PDB entry 5D4E | X-ray diffraction, 3.08 A resolution | chains C and G of the 8 polymer chains in the assembly

# Chain C
Name: DNA-directed RNA polymerase subunit beta
From: Thermus thermophilus (strain HB8 / ATCC 27634 / DSM 579)
Notes: EC 2.7.7.6
UniProt: Q8RQE9 (RPOB_THET8); residues 1-1119 here = UniProt positions 1-1119
Amino-acid sequence (1119 residues; numbered 1 to 1119; the number before each row is that of its first residue):
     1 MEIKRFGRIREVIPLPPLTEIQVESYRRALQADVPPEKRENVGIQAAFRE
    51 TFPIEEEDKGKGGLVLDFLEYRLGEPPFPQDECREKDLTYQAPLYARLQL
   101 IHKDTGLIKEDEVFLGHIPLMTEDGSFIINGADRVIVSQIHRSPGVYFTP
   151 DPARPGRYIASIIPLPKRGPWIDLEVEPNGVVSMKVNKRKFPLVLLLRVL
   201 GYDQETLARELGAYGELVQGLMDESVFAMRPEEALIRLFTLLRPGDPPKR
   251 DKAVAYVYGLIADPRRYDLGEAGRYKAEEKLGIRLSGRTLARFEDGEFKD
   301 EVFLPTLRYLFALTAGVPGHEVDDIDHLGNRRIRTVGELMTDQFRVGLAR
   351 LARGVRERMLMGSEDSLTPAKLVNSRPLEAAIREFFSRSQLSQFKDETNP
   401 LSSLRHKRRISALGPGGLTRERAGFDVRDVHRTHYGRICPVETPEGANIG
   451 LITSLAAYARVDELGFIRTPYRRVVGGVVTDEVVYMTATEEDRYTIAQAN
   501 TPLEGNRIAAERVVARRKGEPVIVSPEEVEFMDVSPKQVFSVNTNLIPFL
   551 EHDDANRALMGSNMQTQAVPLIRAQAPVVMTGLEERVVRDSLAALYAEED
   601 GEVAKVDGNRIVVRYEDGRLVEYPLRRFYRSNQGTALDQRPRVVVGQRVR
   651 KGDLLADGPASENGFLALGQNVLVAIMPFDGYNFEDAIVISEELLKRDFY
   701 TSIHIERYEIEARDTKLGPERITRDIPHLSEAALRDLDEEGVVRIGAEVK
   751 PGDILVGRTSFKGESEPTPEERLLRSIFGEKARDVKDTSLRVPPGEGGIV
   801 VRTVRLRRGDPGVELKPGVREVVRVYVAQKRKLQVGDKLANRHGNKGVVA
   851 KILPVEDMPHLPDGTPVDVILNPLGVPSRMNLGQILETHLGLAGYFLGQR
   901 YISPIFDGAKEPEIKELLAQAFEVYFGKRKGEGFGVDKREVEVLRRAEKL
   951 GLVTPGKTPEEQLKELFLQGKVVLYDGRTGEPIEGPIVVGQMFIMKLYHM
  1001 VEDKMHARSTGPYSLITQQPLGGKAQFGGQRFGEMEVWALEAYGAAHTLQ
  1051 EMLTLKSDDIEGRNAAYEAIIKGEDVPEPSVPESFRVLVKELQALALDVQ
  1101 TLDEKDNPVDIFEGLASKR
Not modelled in the structure: 57-62, 1119
Ligand contacts:
  - cytidine-5'-monophosphate / dephospho coenzyme A: Gln567, Lys838, Lys846, His999
  - diphosphate (DPO): Glu685, Ser878, Arg879

# Chain G
Molecule: 19-nt DNA strand
Sequence (19 nucleotides; numbered 2 to 20; the number before each row is that of its first residue):
     2 CCTGCATCCGTGAGTAGAG
Not modelled in the structure: 2-3, 20
Ligand contacts: cytidine-5'-monophosphate / dephospho coenzyme A: DG15, DT16, DA17

# Chain C / chain G interface
Residue-residue contacts - 7 pairs, chain C then chain G:
  Glu421(C) with DG13(G), base contact
  Arg422(C) with DG13(G), base contact
  Gly1023(C) with DG18(G), phosphate contact
  Lys1024(C) with DG18(G), hydrogen bond to the phosphate
  Arg1031(C) with DT16(G), salt bridge to the phosphate; DA17(G), hydrogen bond to the phosphate
  Met1035(C) with DG15(G), sugar contact
Other interface residues (no listed pair), chain C (9 interface residues in all): Gly1029, Gln1030, Gly1033

# Summary
The interface between chain C and chain G involves 9 residues on one side and 5 on the other, with 2 hydrogen
bonds and 1 salt bridge. Polar contacts include Lys1024(C)-DG18(G), Arg1031(C)-DA17(G) and Arg1031(C)-DT16(G).
Here chain C is DNA-directed RNA polymerase subunit beta (Thermus thermophilus (strain HB8 / ATCC 27634 / DSM
579)) and chain G is a 19-nt DNA strand. Entry 5D4E (Crystal structure of Thermus thermophilus product complex
for transcription initiation with 3'-dephosphate-CoA and CTP) was determined by X-ray diffraction, deposited
together with 5D4C and 5D4D.
